Entry 5HJS (X-ray diffraction, 1.72 A resolution); this record covers chains B and D of the 4 polymer chains in the assembly.

[Chain B]
Molecule: Oxysterols receptor LXR-alpha
From: Homo sapiens
Reference sequence: Q13133 (NR1H3_HUMAN); residues 18-283 here correspond to UniProt positions 182-447 (UniProt number = residue number + 164)
Amino-acid sequence (283 residues; each row starts with the number of its first residue):
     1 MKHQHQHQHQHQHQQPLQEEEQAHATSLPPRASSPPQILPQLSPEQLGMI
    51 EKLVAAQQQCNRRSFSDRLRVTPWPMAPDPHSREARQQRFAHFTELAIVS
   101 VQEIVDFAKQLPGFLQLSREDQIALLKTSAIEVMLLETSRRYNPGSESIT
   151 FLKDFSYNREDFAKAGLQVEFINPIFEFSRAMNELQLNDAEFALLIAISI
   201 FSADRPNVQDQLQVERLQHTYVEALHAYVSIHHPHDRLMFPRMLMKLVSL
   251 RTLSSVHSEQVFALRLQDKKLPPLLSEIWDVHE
Disordered / not traced: 1-40, 59-68, 76-81, 283
Construct notes: expression tag (1-17)
Ligand contacts: 668 (2-chloro-4-{1'-[(2R)-2-hydroxy-3-methyl-2-(trifluoromethyl)butanoyl]-4,4'-bipiperidin-1-yl}-N,N-dimethylbenzamide): Phe90, Phe93, Thr94, Leu96, Ala97, Val99, Ser100, Glu103, Ile131, Met134, Glu137, Thr138, Arg141, Phe151, Leu152, Ala165, Gly166, Leu167, Phe171, His257, Gln260, Leu264, Leu271, Leu275, Trp279

[Chain D]
Molecule: Nuclear receptor coactivator 1
Notes: EC 2.3.1.48
Reference sequence: Q15788 (NCOA1_HUMAN); residues -9 to 15 here correspond to UniProt positions 676-700 (UniProt number = residue number + 685)
Amino-acid sequence (25 residues; numbered -9 to 15; the number before each row is that of its first residue; numbers below 1 keep their minus sign (Cys-9 is residue -9)):
    -9 CPSSHSSLTERHKILHRLLQEGSPS
Disordered / not traced: -9 to -4, 12-15
UniProt features mapped onto this chain:
  - motif: Leu5 to Leu9 (LXXLL motif 4)
  - modified residue: Ser13 (Phosphoserine)

[Interface between chain B and chain D]
Pairs across the interface (30; chain B residue first):
  Gln102(B) with Leu8(D)
  Val105(B) with Leu5(D), hydrophobic; Leu8(D), hydrophobic
  Lys109(B) with Leu8(D), hydrogen bond (side chain-backbone); Leu9(D), hydrogen bond (side chain-backbone); Glu11(D)
  Phe114(B) with Leu9(D), hydrophobic
  Arg119(B) with His6(D); Leu9(D)
  Glu120(B) with Ser-3(D); Leu-2(D), hydrogen bond (side chain-backbone); Thr-1(D), hydrogen bond
  Gln122(B) with Leu9(D)
  Ile123(B) with Thr-1(D); His2(D); Leu5(D), hydrophobic; His6(D); Leu9(D), hydrophobic
  Ala124(B) with Leu-2(D), hydrophobic
  Leu126(B) with Leu9(D), hydrophobic
  Lys127(B) with His2(D), hydrogen bond
  Asn207(B) with Leu-2(D)
  Pro273(B) with Ile4(D), hydrophobic
  Leu274(B) with Ile4(D)
  Glu277(B) with Arg1(D); His2(D), hydrogen bond (backbone-side chain); Lys3(D), hydrogen bond (side chain-backbone); Ile4(D), hydrogen bond (side chain-backbone); Leu5(D), hydrogen bond (side chain-backbone)
  Ile278(B) with Leu5(D), hydrophobic
Interface residues without a listed pair, chain D (13 interface residues in all): Gln10

[In short]
16 residues of chain B face 13 of chain D across their interface; the contacts include 9 hydrogen bonds. Polar
pairs include Lys109(B)-Leu8(D), Lys109(B)-Leu9(D) and Glu120(B)-Leu-2(D). Chain B binds compound 668.
Chain B is Oxysterols receptor LXR-alpha (Homo sapiens) and chain D is Nuclear receptor coactivator 1; the
structure, Identification of LXRbeta selective agonists for the treatment of Alzheimer's Disease, was
determined by X-ray diffraction, deposited together with 5HJP.
